Entry 8VAN (electron microscopy, 7.70 A resolution (low resolution: residue-level contacts below are approximate; hydrogen-bond / salt-bridge calls are withheld)); this record covers chains A and F of the 7 polymer chains in the assembly.

[Chain A]
Name: DNA polymerase III subunit delta
Source organism: Escherichia coli
UniProtKB: P28630 (HOLA_ECOLI); residue numbers follow UniProt; this construct covers 1-343
Amino-acid sequence (343 residues; numbered 1 to 343; the number before each row is that of its first residue):
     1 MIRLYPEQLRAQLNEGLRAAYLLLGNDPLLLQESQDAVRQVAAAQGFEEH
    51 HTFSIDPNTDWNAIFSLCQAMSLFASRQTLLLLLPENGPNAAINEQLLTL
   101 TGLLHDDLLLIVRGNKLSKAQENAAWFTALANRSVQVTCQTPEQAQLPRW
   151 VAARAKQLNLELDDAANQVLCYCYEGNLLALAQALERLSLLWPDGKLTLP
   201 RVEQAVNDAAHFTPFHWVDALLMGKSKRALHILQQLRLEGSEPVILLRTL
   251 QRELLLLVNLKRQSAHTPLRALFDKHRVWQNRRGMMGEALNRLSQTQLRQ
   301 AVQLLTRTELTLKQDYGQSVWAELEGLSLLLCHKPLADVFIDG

[Chain F]
Name: Beta sliding clamp
Source organism: Escherichia coli
UniProtKB: C3SLM2 (C3SLM2_ECOLX); residue numbers follow UniProt; this construct covers 1-366
Amino-acid sequence (369 residues; each row starts with the number of its first residue; numbers below 1 keep their minus sign (Gly-2 is residue -2)):
    -2 GPHMKFTVEREHLLKPLQQVSGPLGGRPTLPILGNLLLQVADGTLSLTGT
    48 DLEMEMVARVALVQPHEPGATTVPARKFFDICRGLPEGAEIAVQLEGERM
    98 LVRSGRSRFSLSTLPAADFPNLDDWQSEVEFTLPQATMKRLIEATQFSMA
   148 HQDVRYYLNGMLFETEGEELRTVATDGHRLAVCSMPIGQSLPSHSVIVPR
   198 KGVIELMRMLDGGDNPLRVQIGSNNIRAHVGDFIFTSKLVDGRFPDYRRV
   248 LPKNPDKHLEAGCDLLKQAFARAAILSNEKFRGVRLYVSENQLKITANNP
   298 EQEEAEEILDVTYSGAEMEIGFNVSYVLDVLNALKCENVRMMLTDSVSSV
   348 QIEDAASQSAAYVVMPMRL
Not modelled in the structure: -2 to 0
Construct notes: expression tag (-2 to 0)

[How chain A and chain F interact]
Contacting residue pairs (29; chain A residue first):
  Cys68(A) - Pro363(F)
  Cys68(A) - Met364(F)
  Cys68(A) - Arg365(F)
  Gln69(A) - Ser343(F)
  Gln69(A) - Val344(F)
  Gln69(A) - Met362(F)
  Gln69(A) - Pro363(F)
  Gln69(A) - Arg365(F)
  Ala70(A) - Gly174(F)
  Ala70(A) - His175(F)
  Ala70(A) - Met362(F)
  Ala70(A) - Pro363(F)
  Ala70(A) - Met364(F)
  Met71(A) - Arg152(F)
  Met71(A) - Gly174(F)
  Met71(A) - His175(F)
  Met71(A) - Met362(F)
  Ser72(A) - Val247(F)
  Ser72(A) - Met362(F)
  Leu73(A) - Thr172(F)
  Leu73(A) - Asp173(F)
  Leu73(A) - Gly174(F)
  Leu73(A) - His175(F)
  Leu73(A) - Arg176(F)
  Leu73(A) - Leu177(F)
  Leu73(A) - Val247(F)
  Phe74(A) - Arg152(F)
  Phe74(A) - Thr172(F)
  Phe74(A) - Gly174(F)
Interface residues without a listed pair, chain A (9 interface residues in all): Phe65, Leu67
Interface residues without a listed pair, chain F (17 interface residues in all): Leu155, Pro242, Phe278

[Summary]
9 residues of chain A face 17 of chain F across their interface.
Here chain A is DNA polymerase III subunit delta and chain F is Beta sliding clamp, both from Escherichia
coli. Entry 8VAN (Structure of the E. coli clamp loader bound to the beta clamp in an Initial-Binding
conformation) was determined by electron microscopy together with 8VAL, 8VAM, 8VAP, 8VAQ, 8VAR, 8VAS and 8VAT
from the same study.
